PDB entry 5TJG | X-ray diffraction, 2.60 A resolution | chains B and D of the 7 polymer chains in the assembly

== Chain B ==
Protein: DNA-directed RNA polymerase subunit alpha
Source organism: Thermus aquaticus
Notes: EC 2.7.7.6
Reference sequence: Q9KWU8 (RPOA_THEAQ); residue numbers follow UniProt; this construct covers 1-314
Chain sequence (314 residues; numbered 1 to 314; the number before each row is that of its first residue):
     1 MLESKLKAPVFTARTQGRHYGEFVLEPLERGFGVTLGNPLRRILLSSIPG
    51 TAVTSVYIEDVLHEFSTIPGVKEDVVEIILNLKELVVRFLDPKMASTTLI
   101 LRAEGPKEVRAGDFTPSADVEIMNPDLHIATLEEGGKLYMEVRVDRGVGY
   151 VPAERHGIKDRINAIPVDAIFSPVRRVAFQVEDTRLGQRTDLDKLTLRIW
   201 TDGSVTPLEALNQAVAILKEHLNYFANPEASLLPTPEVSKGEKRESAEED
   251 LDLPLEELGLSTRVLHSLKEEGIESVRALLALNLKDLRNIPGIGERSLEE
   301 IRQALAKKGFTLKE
Unresolved in the structure: 1-6, 234-314
Differences from the reference sequence: conflict R14 (Thr in Q9KWU8), R18 (Asp in Q9KWU8)

== Chain D ==
Protein: DNA-directed RNA polymerase subunit beta'
Source organism: Thermus aquaticus
Notes: EC 2.7.7.6
Reference sequence: Q9KWU6 (RPOC_THEAQ); residue numbers follow UniProt; this construct covers 1-1524
Chain sequence (1524 residues; each row starts with the number of its first residue):
     1 MKKEVRKVRIALASPEKIRSWSYGEVEKPETINYRTLKPERDGLFDERIF
    51 GPIKDYECACGKYKRQRFEGKVCERCGVEVTRSIVRRYRMGHIELATPAA
   101 HIWFVKDVPSKIGTLLDLSATELEQVLYFNKYIVLDPKGAVLDGVPVEKR
   151 QLLTDEEYRELRYGKQETYPLPAGVDALVKDGEEVVKGQELAPGVVSRMD
   201 GVALYRFPRRVRVDYLRKERAALRIPLSAWVEKEAYRPGEVLAELSEPYL
   251 FRAEESGVVELKDLAEGHLIYLRQEEEVVARYFLPAGMTPLVVEGEIVEV
   301 GQPLAEGKGLLRLPRHMTAKEVEAEEEGDSVHLTLFLEWTEPKDYKVAPH
   351 MNVIVPEGAKVQAGEKIVAAIDPEEEVIAEAEGVVHLHEPASILVVKARV
   401 YPFEDDVEVTTGDRVAPGDVLADGGKVKSEIYGRVEVDLVRNVVRVVESY
   451 DIDARMGAEAIQELLKELDLEKLERELLEEMKHPSRARRAKARKRLEVVR
   501 AFLDSGNRPEWMILEAVPVLPPDLRPMVQVDGGRFATSDLNDLYRRLINR
   551 NNRLKKLLAQGAPEIIIRNEKRMLQEAVDAVIDNGRRGSPVTNPGSERPL
   601 RSLTDILSGKQGRFRQNLLGKRVDYSGRSVIVVGPQLKLHQCGLPKRMAL
   651 ELFKPFLLKKMEEKAIAPNVKAARRMLERQRDIKDEVWDALEEVIHGKVV
   701 LLNRAPTLHRLGIQAFQPVLVEGQSIQLHPLVCEAFNADFDGDQMAVHVP
   751 LSSFAQAEARIQMLSAHNLLSPASGEPLAKPSRDIILGLYYITQVRKEKK
   801 GAGMAFATPEEALAAYERGEVALNAPIVVAGRETSVGRLKFVFANPDEAL
   851 LAVAHGLLDLQDVVTVRYLGRRLETSPGRILFARIVGEAVGDEKVAQELI
   901 QMDVPQEKNSLKDLVYQAFLRLGMEKTARLLDALKYYGFTLSTTSGITIG
   951 IDDAVIPEEKQRYLEEADRKLRQIEQAYEMGFLTDRERYDQVIQLWTETT
  1001 EKVTQAVFKNFEENYPFNPLYVMAQSGARGNPQQIRQLCGMRGLMQKPSG
  1051 ETFEVPVRSSFREGLTVLEYFISSHGARKGGADTALRTADSGYLTRKLVD
  1101 VAHEIVVREADCGTTNYISVPLFQMDEVTRTLRLRKRSDIESGLYGRVLA
  1151 REVEALGRRLEEGRYLSLEDVHFLIKAAEAGEVREVPVRSPLTCQTRYGV
  1201 CQKCYGYDLSMARPVSIGEAVGVVAAESIGEPGTQLTMRTFHTGGVAVGT
  1251 DITQGLPRVIELFEARRPKAKAVISEIDGVVRIEEGEDRLSVFVESEGFS
  1301 KEYKLPKDARLLVKDGDYVEAGQPLTRGAIDPHQLLEAKGPEAVERYLVD
  1351 EIQKVYRAQGVKLHDKHIEIVVRQMLKYVEVTDPGDSRLLEGQVLEKWDV
  1401 EALNERLIAEGKVPVAWKPLLMGVTKSALSTKSWLSAASFQNTTHVLTEA
  1451 AIAGKKDELIGLKENVILGRLIPAGTGSDFVRFTQVVDQRTLKAIEEARK
  1501 EAVEAKEKEAPRRPVRREQPGKGL
Unresolved in the structure: 1, 1085-1092, 1239-1252, 1499-1524
Differences from the reference sequence: conflict I666 (Phe in Q9KWU6)
Bound ions: Zn2+ site 1: C58, C60, C73, C76; Zn2+ site 2: C1112, C1194, C1201, C1204
Small-molecule neighbours: Mg2+ (MG): R704, D739, D741, D743
Curated features (UniProtKB/Swiss-Prot):
  - binding site (Zn(2+)): C58, C60, C73, C76, C1112, C1194, C1201, C1204
  - binding site (Mg(2+)): D739, D741, D743

== Chain B / chain D interface ==
Contacting residue pairs (45):
  L45(B) with L851(D); H855(D), hydrogen bond (backbone-side chain)
  S46(B) with H855(D)
  H63(B) with E810(D), salt bridge
  F65(B) with P809(D), hydrophobic; E810(D)
  D74(B) with R872(D), salt bridge
  V76(B) with R872(D)
  E77(B) with R867(D), salt bridge; R872(D), salt bridge
  L80(B) with V842(D); A844(D); R867(D)
  N81(B) with R867(D), hydrogen bond
  K83(B) with V842(D), hydrogen bond (side chain-backbone); E848(D), salt bridge
  E84(B) with A844(D); N845(D); R867(D), salt bridge
  Y150(B) with F843(D); E848(D), hydrogen bond; L851(D), hydrophobic; A852(D), hydrophobic; H855(D); L857(D), hydrophobic
  P152(B) with L857(D), hydrophobic
  E154(B) with E817(D); K840(D), salt bridge
  R175(B) with D847(D)
  R176(B) with R884(D); E888(D), salt bridge
  R185(B) with W688(D); D689(D), salt bridge; E692(D), salt bridge
  G187(B) with D685(D); W688(D)
  Q188(B) with K646(D), hydrogen bond (backbone-side chain); I683(D), hydrogen bond (side chain-backbone); D685(D); W688(D), hydrogen bond; E722(D)
  R189(B) with E722(D)
  T190(B) with L720(D); V721(D); E722(D), hydrogen bond (backbone-side chain)
Interface residues without a listed pair, chain B (28 interface residues in all): G149, R155, D168, I170, F179, Q180, D191
Interface residues without a listed pair, chain D (29 interface residues in all): L839, Y936

== Summary ==
28 residues of chain B and 29 residues of chain D are in contact; the contacts include 8 hydrogen bonds and 10
salt bridges. Polar contacts include H63(B)-E810(D), D74(B)-R872(D) and E77(B)-R867(D). Bound to chain D:
Mg2+.
Chain B is DNA-directed RNA polymerase subunit alpha and chain D is DNA-directed RNA polymerase subunit beta',
both from Thermus aquaticus; the structure, Thermus aquaticus delta1.1-sigmaA holoenzyme/downstream-fork
promoter complex with an open clamp, was determined by X-ray diffraction.
